8PHB - chains A and B; structure by X-ray diffraction, 1.70 A resolution.

Chain A (and B):
Molecule: CRISPR-associated protein, APE2256 family
From: Allochromatium vinosum
Notes: chain B of this document is another copy of the same molecule, construct and numbering; everything in this record applies to it too
UniProtKB: D3RW14 (D3RW14_ALLVD); residue numbers follow UniProt; this construct covers 3-381
Amino-acid sequence (406 residues; numbered 1 to 406; the number before each row is that of its first residue):
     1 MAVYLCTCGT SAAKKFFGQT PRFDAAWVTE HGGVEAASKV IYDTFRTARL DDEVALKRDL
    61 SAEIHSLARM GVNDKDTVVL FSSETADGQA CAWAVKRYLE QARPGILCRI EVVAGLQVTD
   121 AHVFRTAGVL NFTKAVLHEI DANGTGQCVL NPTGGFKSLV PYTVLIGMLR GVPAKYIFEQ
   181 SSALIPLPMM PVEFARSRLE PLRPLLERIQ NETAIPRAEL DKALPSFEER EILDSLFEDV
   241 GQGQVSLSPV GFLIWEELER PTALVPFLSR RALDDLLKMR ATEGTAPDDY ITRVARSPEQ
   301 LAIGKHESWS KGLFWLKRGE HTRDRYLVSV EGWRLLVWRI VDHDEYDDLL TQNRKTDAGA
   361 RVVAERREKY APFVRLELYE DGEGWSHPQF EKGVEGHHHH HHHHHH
Unresolved in the structure: 1, 231-232, 302-304, 320-321, 381-384, 392-406 (chain B: 1, 223-229, 303-305, 320-321, 381-385, 391-406)
Sequence notes: initiating methionine (1); expression tag (2, 382-406)

Interface between chain A and chain B:
Pairs across the interface (137; chain A residue first):
  Q117(A) with F178(B)
  V118(A) with F178(B); E179(B); Q180(B), hydrogen bond (backbone-backbone); S181(B), hydrogen bond (backbone-backbone)
  T119(A) with S181(B)
  D120(A) with F178(B)
  A121(A) with F178(B), hydrophobic; S181(B); A183(B), hydrophobic; I185(B), hydrophobic
  F124(A) with F178(B), hydrophobic; I185(B), hydrophobic
  R125(A) with P186(B)
  P152(A) with K157(B), hydrogen bond (backbone-side chain)
  T153(A) with K157(B), hydrogen bond (backbone-side chain)
  G155(A) with K157(B), hydrogen bond (backbone-side chain)
  F156(A) with E179(B)
  K157(A) with P152(B), hydrogen bond (side chain-backbone); T153(B), hydrogen bond (side chain-backbone); G155(B), hydrogen bond (side chain-backbone); K157(B); V160(B); Y176(B), hydrogen bond (backbone-side chain); E179(B), hydrogen bond (backbone-side chain)
  S158(A) with Y176(B); F178(B); E179(B), hydrogen bond
  V160(A) with K157(B); P161(B), hydrophobic
  P161(A) with V160(B), hydrophobic; Y176(B); P188(B), hydrophobic
  Y162(A) with P188(B), hydrophobic
  L165(A) with M190(B), hydrophobic
  M168(A) with L165(B), hydrophobic
  L169(A) with M190(B), hydrophobic
  Y176(A) with K157(B); S158(B); P161(B)
  F178(A) with Q117(B); V118(B); D120(B); A121(B), hydrophobic; F124(B), hydrophobic; S158(B)
  E179(A) with V118(B); F156(B); K157(B), hydrogen bond (side chain-backbone); S158(B), hydrogen bond
  Q180(A) with V118(B), hydrogen bond (backbone-backbone)
  S181(A) with V118(B), hydrogen bond (backbone-backbone); T119(B)
  A183(A) with A121(B), hydrophobic
  I185(A) with A121(B), hydrophobic; F124(B), hydrophobic; R125(B)
  P186(A) with R125(B)
  L187(A) with P161(B), hydrophobic
  P188(A) with P161(B), hydrophobic; Y162(B), hydrophobic
  M189(A) with S235(B), hydrogen bond (backbone-side chain); V250(B)
  M190(A) with L165(B), hydrophobic; L169(B), hydrophobic; V250(B), hydrophobic; L253(B), hydrophobic; I254(B), hydrophobic
  P191(A) with A195(B); L199(B), hydrophobic; S235(B); L236(B), hydrophobic
  V192(A) with V192(B), hydrophobic; E193(B)
  E193(A) with V192(B); E193(B), hydrogen bond (backbone-backbone)
  F194(A) with M190(B), hydrophobic
  S197(A) with E377(B)
  R203(A) with H387(B)
  S235(A) with M189(B), hydrogen bond (side chain-backbone); P191(B)
  L236(A) with P191(B), hydrophobic
  V250(A) with M189(B); M190(B), hydrophobic; P191(B)
  F267(A) with E377(B)
  R270(A) with L273(B); D274(B), salt bridge; L277(B)
  L273(A) with R270(B); V374(B), hydrophobic
  D274(A) with R270(B), salt bridge
  L277(A) with R270(B); P372(B), hydrophobic
  L301(A) with F390(B), hydrophobic
  G312(A) with Q389(B), hydrogen bond (backbone-side chain)
  V330(A) with F390(B), hydrophobic
  E331(A) with Y379(B), hydrogen bond
  W333(A) with E377(B)
  R334(A) with Y379(B)
  L336(A) with Y379(B), hydrophobic
  R366(A) with Y379(B)
  P372(A) with L277(B); Y379(B)
  F373(A) with E377(B); L378(B); Y379(B), hydrogen bond (backbone-backbone)
  V374(A) with L273(B), hydrophobic; V374(B), hydrophobic; E377(B); L378(B), hydrophobic
  R375(A) with V374(B); R375(B); E377(B), salt bridge
  E377(A) with S197(B); F267(B); W333(B); F373(B); V374(B); R375(B), salt bridge
  L378(A) with F373(B); V374(B), hydrophobic
  Y379(A) with E331(B), hydrogen bond; R334(B); L336(B), hydrophobic; R366(B); P372(B); F373(B), hydrogen bond (backbone-backbone)
  W385(A) with E331(B); G332(B)
  H387(A) with R203(B)
  Q389(A) with G312(B), hydrogen bond (side chain-backbone)
  F390(A) with P298(B); L301(B), hydrophobic; A302(B), hydrophobic; V330(B), hydrophobic
  E391(A) with A302(B)
Interface residues without a listed pair, chain A (74 interface residues in all): G154, V164, L184, A195, L199, I254, P298, K311, E380
Interface residues without a listed pair, chain B (73 interface residues in all): G154, V164, L184, L187, K311, E380

Overview:
74 residues of chain A face 73 of chain B across their interface, with 24 hydrogen bonds and 4 salt bridges.
Among the polar pairs are R270(A)-D274(B), R375(A)-E377(B) and P152(A)-K157(B).
Both chains are CRISPR-associated protein, APE2256 family (Allochromatium vinosum). Entry 8PHB (Crystal
structure of apo Cami1) was determined by X-ray diffraction.
